3DT6 - chain A; structure by X-ray diffraction, 2.10 A resolution.

# Chain A
Protein: Brain Platelet-activating factor acetylhydrolase IB subunit alpha
Source organism: Bos taurus
Notes: EC 3.1.1.47
UniProtKB: Q29460 (PA1B3_BOVIN); residues 1-232 here = UniProt positions 1-232
Chain sequence (232 residues; numbered 1 to 232; the number before each row is that of its first residue):
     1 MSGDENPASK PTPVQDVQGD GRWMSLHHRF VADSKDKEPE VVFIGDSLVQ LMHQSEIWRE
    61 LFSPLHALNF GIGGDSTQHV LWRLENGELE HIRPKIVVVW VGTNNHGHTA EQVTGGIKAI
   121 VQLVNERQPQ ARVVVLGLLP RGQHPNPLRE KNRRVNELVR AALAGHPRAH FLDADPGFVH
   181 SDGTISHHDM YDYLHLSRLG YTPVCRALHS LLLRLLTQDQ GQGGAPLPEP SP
Not modelled in the structure: 1-4, 217-232
Glycans and other covalent adducts: diethyl phosphonate (DEP) linked to S47
Construct notes: engineered mutation S55 (Cys in Q29460)
Ligand contacts: diethyl phosphonate (DEP): D46, L48, I72, G73, G74, D75, T103, N104, L194, H195
Curated features (UniProtKB/Swiss-Prot):
  - active site: S47, D192, H195
  - modified residue: S2 (N-acetylserine)

# Overview
Diethyl phosphonate is covalently linked to S47. UniProt lists 3 active-site residues.
Chain A is Brain Platelet-activating factor acetylhydrolase IB subunit alpha (Bos taurus); the structure,
Crystal Structure of Bovin Brain Platelet Activating Factor Acetylhydrolase Covalently Inhibited by Paraoxon,
was determined by X-ray diffraction (same publication as 3DT8 and 3DT9).
